Entry 1RRQ (X-ray diffraction, 2.22 A resolution); this record covers chains B and A of the 3 polymer chains in the assembly.

[Chain B]
Molecule: 11-nt DNA strand
Sequence (11 nucleotides; row label = number of the first residue in the row):
     1 AAGACGTGGAC
Modified residues: 8OG (8-oxo-2'-deoxy-guanosine-5'-monophosphate) at position 6

[Chain A]
Molecule: MutY
Organism: Geobacillus stearothermophilus
Notes: EC 3.2.2.-; engineered mutation(s): D144N, P164C, F347S, K357E
Reference sequence: P83847 (P83847_BACST); residue numbers follow UniProt; this construct covers 1-366
Sequence (369 residues; row label = number of the first residue in the row; numbers below 1 keep their minus sign (Gly-2 is residue -2)):
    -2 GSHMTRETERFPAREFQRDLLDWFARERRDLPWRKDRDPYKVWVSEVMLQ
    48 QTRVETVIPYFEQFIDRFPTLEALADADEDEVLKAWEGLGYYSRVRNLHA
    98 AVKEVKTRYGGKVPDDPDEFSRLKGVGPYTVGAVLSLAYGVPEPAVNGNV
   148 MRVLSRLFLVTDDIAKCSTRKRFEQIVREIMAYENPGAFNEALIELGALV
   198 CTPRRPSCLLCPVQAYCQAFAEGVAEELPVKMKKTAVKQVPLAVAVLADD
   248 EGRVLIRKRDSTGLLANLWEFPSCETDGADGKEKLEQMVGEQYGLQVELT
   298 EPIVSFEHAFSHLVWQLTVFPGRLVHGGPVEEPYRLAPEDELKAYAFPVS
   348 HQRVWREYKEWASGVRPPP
Disordered / not traced: -2 to 8, 230-233, 288-291, 361-366
Ion coordination: Ca2+: Ser118, Val123; 4Fe-4S cluster Fe: Cys198, Cys205, Cys208, Cys214
Residues lining bound ligands: 4Fe-4S cluster (SF4): Arg153, Leu154, Val197, Cys198, Pro203, Ser204, Cys205, Cys208, Val210, Gln211, Cys214, Phe217, Ala222

[Interface between chain B and chain A]
Contacting residue pairs (29):
  DA2(B) - Cys164(A)  hydrogen bond to the base
  DA4(B) - His309(A)  sugar contact
  DC5(B) - Tyr88(A)  hydrogen bond to the base
  DC5(B) - Gly260(A)  phosphate contact
  DC5(B) - Leu261(A)  hydrogen bond to the phosphate
  DC5(B) - Ser308(A)  base contact
  DC5(B) - His309(A)  salt bridge to the phosphate
  8OG_6(B) - Gln48(A)  hydrogen bond to the base
  8OG_6(B) - Thr49(A)  hydrogen bond to the base
  8OG_6(B) - Leu86(A)  hydrogen bond to the base
  8OG_6(B) - Gly87(A)  sugar contact
  8OG_6(B) - Tyr88(A)  stacking on the base
  8OG_6(B) - Tyr89(A)  hydrogen bond to the phosphate
  8OG_6(B) - Arg91(A)  base contact
  8OG_6(B) - Leu261(A)  phosphate contact
  8OG_6(B) - Leu262(A)  hydrogen bond to the phosphate
  8OG_6(B) - Phe307(A)  base contact
  8OG_6(B) - Ser308(A)  hydrogen bond to the base
  DT7(B) - Gly85(A)  sugar contact
  DT7(B) - Gly87(A)  sugar contact
  DT7(B) - Tyr89(A)  hydrogen bond to the phosphate
  DT7(B) - His305(A)  salt bridge to the phosphate
  DT7(B) - Ala306(A)  base contact
  DT7(B) - Phe307(A)  base contact
  DT7(B) - Pro345(A)  phosphate contact
  DT7(B) - Val346(A)  hydrogen bond to the phosphate
  DG8(B) - Arg50(A)  base contact
  DG8(B) - Val346(A)  phosphate contact
  DG9(B) - Arg50(A)  base contact
Interface residues without a listed pair, chain B (8 interface residues in all): DA1
Interface residues without a listed pair, chain A (24 interface residues in all): Ser90, Lys163, Leu310, Ser347

[In short]
8 residues of chain B and 24 residues of chain A are in contact, with 11 hydrogen bonds, 2 salt bridges and 1
aromatic stacking contact. Polar contacts include DA2(B)-Cys164(A), DC5(B)-Tyr88(A) and 8OG_6(B)-Gln48(A).
Bound to chain A: 4Fe-4S cluster. Ser118(A) and Val123(A) coordinate Ca2+.
Chain B is an 11-nt DNA strand and chain A is MutY (Geobacillus stearothermophilus); the structure, MutY
adenine glycosylase in complex with DNA containing an A:oxoG pair, was determined by X-ray diffraction,
deposited together with 1VRL and 1RRS.
